Entry 8EJ3 (electron microscopy, 3.13 A resolution); this record covers chains A and B of the 9 polymer chains in the assembly.

Chain A (and B):
Protein: DNA-directed RNA polymerase subunit alpha
Organism: Mycobacterium tuberculosis H37Rv
Notes: EC 2.7.7.6; chain B of this document is another copy of the same molecule, construct and numbering; everything in this record applies to it too
UniProtKB: P9WGZ1 (RPOA_MYCTU); numbering as in UniProt (aligned over 1-347)
Sequence (347 residues; row label = number of the first residue in the row):
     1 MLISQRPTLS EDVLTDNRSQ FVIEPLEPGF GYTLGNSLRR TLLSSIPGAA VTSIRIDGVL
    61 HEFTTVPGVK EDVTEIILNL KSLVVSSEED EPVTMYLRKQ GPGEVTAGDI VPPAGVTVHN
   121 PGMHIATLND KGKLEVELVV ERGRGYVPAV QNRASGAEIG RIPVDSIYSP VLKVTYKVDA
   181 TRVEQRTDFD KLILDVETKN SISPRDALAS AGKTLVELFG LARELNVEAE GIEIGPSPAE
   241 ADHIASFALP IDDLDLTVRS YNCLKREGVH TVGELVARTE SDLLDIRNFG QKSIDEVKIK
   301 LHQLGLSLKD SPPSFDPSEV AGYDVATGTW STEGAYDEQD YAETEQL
Not modelled in the structure: 227-347 (chain B: 238-347)

How chain A and chain B interact:
Residue-residue contacts (75):
  Met1(A) with Glu141(B), hydrogen bond (backbone-side chain); Arg142(B)
  Leu2(A) with Pro47(B), hydrophobic; Arg142(B); Gly143(B); Arg144(B)
  Ile3(A) with Arg144(B)
  Pro7(A) with Leu221(B), hydrophobic
  Glu27(A) with Ser44(B); Arg144(B)
  Gly29(A) with Arg40(B)
  Phe30(A) with Thr41(B); Leu215(B), hydrophobic; Leu218(B), hydrophobic
  Thr33(A) with Asn36(B); Ser37(B)
  Leu34(A) with Phe219(B), hydrophobic
  Ser37(A) with Thr33(B), hydrogen bond (side chain-backbone); Ser37(B), hydrogen bond
  Leu38(A) with Phe219(B), hydrophobic
  Arg40(A) with Gly29(B), hydrogen bond (side chain-backbone); Tyr32(B); Thr33(B)
  Ser45(A) with Phe30(B); Ile232(B)
  Arg144(A) with Met1(B); Glu27(B), salt bridge; Ile232(B)
  Glu184(A) with Val150(B); Gln151(B), hydrogen bond (side chain-backbone)
  Gln185(A) with Val150(B)
  Arg186(A) with Val147(B); Pro148(B); Ala149(B), hydrogen bond (side chain-backbone); Val150(B)
  Arg205(A) with Leu225(B)
  Asp206(A) with Asn226(B), hydrogen bond; Ala229(B)
  Leu208(A) with Ala222(B); Leu225(B), hydrophobic
  Ala209(A) with Ala222(B); Asn226(B); Ala229(B), hydrophobic
  Ser210(A) with Glu230(B), hydrogen bond (side chain-backbone); Gly231(B)
  Gly212(A) with Phe219(B); Ala222(B)
  Lys213(A) with Arg223(B); Val227(B); Ala229(B); Glu230(B)
  Thr214(A) with Ile232(B), hydrogen bond (side chain-backbone)
  Leu215(A) with Phe219(B), hydrophobic
  Val216(A) with Val216(B); Arg223(B)
  Glu217(A) with Ile232(B); Glu233(B); Ile234(B)
  Leu218(A) with Phe30(B), hydrophobic; Leu34(B), hydrophobic
  Phe219(A) with Leu34(B), hydrophobic; Ser37(B); Gly212(B); Leu215(B), hydrophobic; Val216(B); Phe219(B), hydrophobic
  Leu221(A) with Pro7(B); Leu9(B)
  Ala222(A) with Leu208(B)
  Arg223(A) with Gly212(B); Lys213(B); Val216(B)
  Leu225(A) with Arg205(B), hydrogen bond (backbone-side chain); Leu208(B); Ala209(B), hydrophobic
Also at the interface, not in a pair above, chain A (45 interface residues in all): Leu9, Phe21, Ile23, Leu26, Thr41, Pro47, Arg142, Gly143, Gly220, Glu224, Asn226
Also at the interface, not in a pair above, chain B (52 interface residues in all): Leu2, Arg6, Thr8, Leu26, Leu38, Gly220, Glu228

Summary:
45 residues of chain A face 52 of chain B across their interface, with 10 hydrogen bonds and 1 salt bridge.
Polar pairs include Arg144(A)-Glu27(B), Met1(A)-Glu141(B) and Ser37(A)-Thr33(B).
Both chains are DNA-directed RNA polymerase subunit alpha (Mycobacterium tuberculosis H37Rv). Entry 8EJ3 (M.
tuberculosis RNAP pause escaped complex with Bacillus subtilis NusG and GMPCPP) was determined by electron
microscopy (same publication as 8EHQ, 8EOE, 8EOF, 8EOS, 8EOT and 8EXY).
